Entry 8BQN (electron microscopy, 3.10 A resolution); this record covers chains A and C of the 3 polymer chains in the assembly.

[Chain A]
Protein: Capsid protein VP1
From: Coxsackievirus A10
UniProt: G0YPI2 (G0YPI2_9ENTO); residues 1-298 here correspond to UniProt positions 565-862 (UniProt number = residue number + 564)
Chain sequence (298 residues; numbered 1 to 298; the number before each row is that of its first residue):
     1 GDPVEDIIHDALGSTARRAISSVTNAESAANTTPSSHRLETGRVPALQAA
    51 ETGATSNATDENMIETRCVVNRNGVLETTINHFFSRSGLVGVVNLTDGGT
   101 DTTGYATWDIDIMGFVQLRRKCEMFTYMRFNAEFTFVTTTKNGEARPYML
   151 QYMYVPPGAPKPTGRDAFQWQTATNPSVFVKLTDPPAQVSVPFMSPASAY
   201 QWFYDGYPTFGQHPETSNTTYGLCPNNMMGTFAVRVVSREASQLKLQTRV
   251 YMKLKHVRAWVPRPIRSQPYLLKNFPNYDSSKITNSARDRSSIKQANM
Disordered / not traced: 1-74, 99-102, 209-219, 272, 298
Construct notes: variant V23 (Ala587 in G0YPI2), A26 (Val590 in G0YPI2), K141 (Glu705 in G0YPI2), E240 (Lys804 in G0YPI2)

[Chain C]
Protein: Capsid protein VP3
From: Coxsackievirus A10
UniProt: G0YPI2 (G0YPI2_9ENTO); residues 1-240 here correspond to UniProt positions 325-564 (UniProt number = residue number + 324)
Chain sequence (240 residues; each row starts with the number of its first residue):
     1 GIPAELRPGTNQFLTTDDDTAAPILPGFTPTPTIHIPGEVHSLLELCRVE
    51 TILEVNNTTEATGLTRLLIPVSSQNKADELCAAFMVDPGRIGPWQSTLVG
   101 QICRYYTQWSGSLKVTFMFTGSFMATGKMLVAYSPPGSAQPANRETAMLG
   151 THVIWDFGLQSSVSLVIPWISNTHFRTAKTGGNYDYYTAGVVTLWYQTNY
   201 VVPPETPGEAYIIAMGAAQDNFTLKICKDTDEVTQQAVLQ
Disordered / not traced: 173-187, 234-240

[How chain A and chain C interact]
Residue-residue contacts - 102 pairs, chain A then chain C:
  E77(A) with Y106(C), hydrogen bond (backbone-side chain); K225(C); I226(C), hydrogen bond (side chain-backbone); C227(C)
  T78(A) with S42(C); L43(C), hydrogen bond (backbone-backbone); L44(C); Y106(C); L224(C)
  T79(A) with H41(C); S42(C)
  I80(A) with V40(C), hydrophobic; H41(C), hydrogen bond (backbone-backbone); L43(C), hydrophobic
  F83(A) with L43(C), hydrophobic
  R86(A) with C227(C), hydrogen bond
  S87(A) with F13(C); T15(C)
  V116(A) with V233(C), hydrophobic
  Q117(A) with T230(C); V233(C)
  R120(A) with Q101(C), hydrogen bond; Y105(C), hydrogen bond; T230(C); E232(C); V233(C)
  F125(A) with V40(C), hydrophobic
  Y127(A) with I36(C), hydrophobic
  R129(A) with P30(C); T31(C), hydrogen bond (side chain-backbone); T33(C)
  T135(A) with F13(C)
  V137(A) with F13(C), hydrophobic
  Y154(A) with I24(C), hydrophobic
  P176(A) with I24(C), hydrophobic; L25(C), hydrophobic
  P185(A) with N11(C)
  P186(A) with F13(C), hydrophobic
  Q188(A) with A21(C)
  V189(A) with A22(C); I24(C), hydrophobic
  S190(A) with A22(C), hydrogen bond (backbone-backbone); P23(C); I24(C), hydrogen bond (backbone-backbone)
  P192(A) with F28(C), hydrophobic
  F193(A) with P30(C); T31(C)
  M194(A) with L25(C), hydrophobic; F28(C), hydrophobic
  S195(A) with T31(C), hydrogen bond (backbone-side chain)
  A197(A) with T31(C), hydrogen bond (backbone-side chain)
  S198(A) with P32(C); I34(C), hydrogen bond (side chain-backbone)
  K255(A) with D19(C)
  R258(A) with T33(C); E39(C), salt bridge
  A259(A) with E39(C); V40(C), hydrogen bond (backbone-backbone)
  W260(A) with I36(C), hydrogen bond (side chain-backbone); G38(C); E39(C)
  V261(A) with P37(C); G38(C), hydrogen bond (backbone-backbone)
  P262(A) with V40(C); L46(C), hydrophobic
  I265(A) with L98(C), hydrophobic; Q101(C)
  S267(A) with E232(C)
  N285(A) with R66(C)
  S286(A) with Q95(C), hydrogen bond (side chain-backbone); S96(C)
  A287(A) with E54(C); N57(C); R66(C), hydrogen bond (backbone-side chain); G92(C); Q95(C)
  R288(A) with N57(C); I91(C); Q95(C), hydrogen bond (backbone-side chain)
  D289(A) with N57(C); T58(C); T59(C); R66(C), salt bridge
  R290(A) with V55(C), hydrogen bond (side chain-backbone); N57(C); T58(C); T59(C); A83(C), hydrogen bond (side chain-backbone)
  S292(A) with T58(C)
  I293(A) with V55(C); T58(C); C81(C); A82(C); A83(C), hydrogen bond (backbone-backbone)
  K294(A) with L80(C); Q140(C), hydrogen bond (backbone-side chain)
  Q295(A) with A83(C); Q140(C)
  A296(A) with M85(C); Q140(C), hydrogen bond (backbone-side chain); V191(C), hydrophobic
  N297(A) with M85(C)
Also at the interface, not in a pair above, chain A (58 interface residues in all): H82, K121, M124, E133, V191, P196, A199, Y251, K253, S291
Also at the interface, not in a pair above, chain C (63 interface residues in all): D17, T20, N56, I69, P70, F84, P93, I102, K228, D229

[Overview]
58 residues of chain A face 63 of chain C across their interface; the contacts include 24 hydrogen bonds and 2
salt bridges. Polar pairs include R258(A)-E39(C), D289(A)-R66(C) and E77(A)-Y106(C).
Here chain A is Capsid protein VP1 and chain C is Capsid protein VP3, both from Coxsackievirus A10. Entry 8BQN
(Structure of empty Coxsackievirus A10 embedded in crystalline ice frozen at -140 degree) was determined by
electron microscopy (same publication as 8F7Y and 8HI2).
